8WTJ - chains B and E of the 4 polymer chains in the assembly; structure by electron microscopy, 4.64 A resolution (low resolution: residue-level contacts below are approximate; hydrogen-bond / salt-bridge calls are withheld).

[Chain B]
Molecule: Spike glycoprotein
From: Severe acute respiratory syndrome coronavirus 2
UniProt: P0DTC2 (SPIKE_SARS2); aligned to UniProt positions 1-1204 over residues 1-1204 (the alignment contains insertions or deletions, so no single offset holds)
Sequence (1317 residues; numbered 1 to 1317; the number before each row is that of its first residue):
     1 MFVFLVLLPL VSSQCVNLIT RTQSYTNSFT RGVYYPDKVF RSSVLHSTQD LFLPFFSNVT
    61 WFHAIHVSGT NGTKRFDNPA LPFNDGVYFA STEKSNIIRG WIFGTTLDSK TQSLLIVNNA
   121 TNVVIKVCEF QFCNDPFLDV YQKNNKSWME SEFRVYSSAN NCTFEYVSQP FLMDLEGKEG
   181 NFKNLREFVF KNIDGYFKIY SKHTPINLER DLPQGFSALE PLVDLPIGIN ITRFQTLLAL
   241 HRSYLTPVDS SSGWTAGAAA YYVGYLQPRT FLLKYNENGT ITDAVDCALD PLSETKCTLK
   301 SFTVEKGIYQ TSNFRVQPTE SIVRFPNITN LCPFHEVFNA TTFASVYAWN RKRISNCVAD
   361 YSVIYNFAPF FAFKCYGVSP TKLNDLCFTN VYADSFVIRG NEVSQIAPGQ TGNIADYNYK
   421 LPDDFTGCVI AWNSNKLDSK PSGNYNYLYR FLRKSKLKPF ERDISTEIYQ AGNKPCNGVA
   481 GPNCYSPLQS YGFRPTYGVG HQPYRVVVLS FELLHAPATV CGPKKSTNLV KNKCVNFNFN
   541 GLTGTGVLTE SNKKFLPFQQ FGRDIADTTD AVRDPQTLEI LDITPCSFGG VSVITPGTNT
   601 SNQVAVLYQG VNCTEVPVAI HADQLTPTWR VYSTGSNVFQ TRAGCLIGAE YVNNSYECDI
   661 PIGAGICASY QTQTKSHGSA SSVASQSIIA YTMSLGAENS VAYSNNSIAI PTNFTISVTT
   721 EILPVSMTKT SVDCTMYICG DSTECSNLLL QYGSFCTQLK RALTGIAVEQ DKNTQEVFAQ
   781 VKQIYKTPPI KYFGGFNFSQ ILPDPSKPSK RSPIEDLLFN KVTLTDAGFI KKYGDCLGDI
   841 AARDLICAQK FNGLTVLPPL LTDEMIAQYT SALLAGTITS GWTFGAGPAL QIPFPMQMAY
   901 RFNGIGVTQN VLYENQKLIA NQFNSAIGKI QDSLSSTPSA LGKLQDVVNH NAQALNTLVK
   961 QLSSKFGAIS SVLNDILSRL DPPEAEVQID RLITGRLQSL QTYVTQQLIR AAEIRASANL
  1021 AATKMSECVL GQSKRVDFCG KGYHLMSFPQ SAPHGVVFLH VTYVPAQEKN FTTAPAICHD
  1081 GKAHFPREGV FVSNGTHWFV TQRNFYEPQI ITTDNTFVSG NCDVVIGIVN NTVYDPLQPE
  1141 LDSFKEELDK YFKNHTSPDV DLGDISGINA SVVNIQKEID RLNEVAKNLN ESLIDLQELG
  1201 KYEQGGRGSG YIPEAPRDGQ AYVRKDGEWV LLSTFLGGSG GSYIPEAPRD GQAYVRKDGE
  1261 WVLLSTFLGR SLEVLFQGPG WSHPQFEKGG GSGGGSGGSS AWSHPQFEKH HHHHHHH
Unresolved in the structure: 1-13, 67-73, 615-628, 672-685, 824-845, 1137-1317
Disulfides: Cys15-Cys133, Cys128-Cys162, Cys287-Cys297, Cys332-Cys357, Cys387-Cys521, Cys476-Cys484, Cys534-Cys586, Cys613-Cys645, Cys658-Cys667, Cys734-Cys756, Cys739-Cys745, Cys1028-Cys1039, Cys1078-Cys1122
Sequence notes: variant Ile19 (Thr in P0DTC2), Ser24 (Ala27 in P0DTC2), Ala80 (Val83 in P0DTC2), Asp139 (Gly142 in P0DTC2), Gln142 (His146 in P0DTC2), Glu179 (Gln183 in P0DTC2), Glu209 (Val213 in P0DTC2), Val248 (Gly252 in P0DTC2), His335 (Gly339 in P0DTC2), Thr342 (Arg346 in P0DTC2), Ile364 (Leu368 in P0DTC2), Phe367 (Ser371 in P0DTC2), Pro369 (Ser373 in P0DTC2), Phe371 (Ser375 in P0DTC2), Ala372 (Thr376 in P0DTC2), Asn401 (Asp405 in P0DTC2), Ser404 (Arg408 in P0DTC2), Asn413 (Lys417 in P0DTC2), Lys436 (Asn440 in P0DTC2), Pro441 (Val445 in P0DTC2), Ser442 (Gly446 in P0DTC2), Leu452 (Phe456 in P0DTC2), Lys456 (Asn460 in P0DTC2), Asn473 (Ser477 in P0DTC2), Lys474 (Thr478 in P0DTC2), Ala480 (Glu484 in P0DTC2), Pro482 (Phe486 in P0DTC2), Ser486 (Phe490 in P0DTC2), Arg494 (Gln498 in P0DTC2), Tyr497 (Asn501 in P0DTC2), His501 (Tyr505 in P0DTC2), Gly610 (Asp614 in P0DTC2), Tyr651 (His655 in P0DTC2), Lys675 (Asn679 in P0DTC2), His677 (Pro681 in P0DTC2), Lys760 (Asn764 in P0DTC2), Tyr792 (Asp796 in P0DTC2), His950 (Gln954 in P0DTC2), Lys965 (Asn969 in P0DTC2); conflict Phe451 (Leu455 in P0DTC2), Gly678 (Arg682 in P0DTC2), Ser679 (Arg683 in P0DTC2), Ser681 (Arg685 in P0DTC2), Pro813 (Phe817 in P0DTC2), Thr825 (Ala829 in P0DTC2), Lys832 (Gln836 in P0DTC2), Pro888 (Ala892 in P0DTC2), Pro895 (Ala899 in P0DTC2), Pro938 (Ala942 in P0DTC2); engineered mutation Pro982 (Lys986 in P0DTC2), Pro983 (Val987 in P0DTC2)
Curated features (UniProtKB/Swiss-Prot):
  - glycosylation (N-linked (GlcNAc...) asparagine): Asn17 (complex), Asn122 (hybrid)

[Chain E]
Molecule: Processed angiotensin-converting enzyme 2
From: Homo sapiens
UniProt: Q9BYF1 (ACE2_HUMAN); numbering as in UniProt (aligned over 19-612)
Sequence (594 residues; numbered 19 to 612; the number before each row is that of its first residue):
    19 STIEEQAKTF LDKFNHEAED LFYQSSLASW NYNTNITEEN VQNMNNAGDK WSAFLKEQST
    79 LAQMYPLQEI QNLTVKLQLQ ALQQNGSSVL SEDKSKRLNT ILNTMSTIYS TGKVCNPDNP
   139 QECLLLEPGL NEIMANSLDY NERLWAWESW RSEVGKQLRP LYEEYVVLKN EMARANHYED
   199 YGDYWRGDYE VNGVDGYDYS RGQLIEDVEH TFEEIKPLYE HLHAYVRAKL MNAYPSYISP
   259 IGCLPAHLLG DMWGRFWTNL YSLTVPFGQK PNIDVTDAMV DQAWDAQRIF KEAEKFFVSV
   319 GLPNMTQGFW ENSMLTDPGN VQKAVCHPTA WDLGKGDFRI LMCTKVTMDD FLTAHHEMGH
   379 IQYDMAYAAQ PFLLRNGANE GFHEAVGEIM SLSAATPKHL KSIGLLSPDF QEDNETEINF
   439 LLKQALTIVG TLPFTYMLEK WRWMVFKGEI PKDQWMKKWW EMKREIVGVV EPVPHDETYC
   499 DPASLFHVSN DYSFIRYYTR TLYQFQFQEA LCQAAKHEGP LHKCDISNST EAGQKLFNML
   559 RLGKSEPWTL ALENVVGAKN MNVRPLLNYF EPLFTWLKDQ NKNSFVGWST DWSP
Disulfides: Cys133-Cys141, Cys344-Cys361, Cys530-Cys542
Curated features (UniProtKB/Swiss-Prot):
  - region (Interaction with SARS-CoV spike glycoprotein): Asp30 to Tyr41, Met82 to Pro84, Lys353 to Arg357
  - active site: Glu375 (Proton acceptor), His505 (Proton donor)
  - binding site (chloride): Arg169, Trp477, Lys481
  - binding site (substrate): Arg273, His345, Pro346, Tyr515
  - binding site (Zn(2+)): His374, His378, Glu402
  - glycosylation (N-linked (GlcNAc...) asparagine): Asn53, Asn90, Asn103, Asn322, Asn432, Asn546
  - mutagenesis: Ser19 (S19P: Increases slightly the interaction with RBD domain of SARS-CoV-2 spike protein), Gln24 to Lys26 (Slightly inhibits interaction with SARS-CoV spike glycoprotein), Gln24 (Q24T: Increases slightly the interaction with RBD domain of SARS-CoV-2 spike protein), Ala25 (A25V: Increases slightly the interaction with RBD domain of SARS-CoV-2 spike protein), Thr27 (T27Y: Increases slightly the interaction with RBD domain of SARS-CoV-2 spike protein. In sACE2.v2.2; increases interaction with RBD domain of SARS-CoV-2 spike protein ...), Leu29 (L29F: Increases slightly the interaction with RBD domain of SARS-CoV-2 spike protein), Lys31 (K31D: Abolishes interaction with SARS-CoV spike glycoprotein; K31Y: Increases slightly the interaction with RBD domain of SARS-CoV-2 spike protein), Asn33 (N33D: Increases slightly the interaction with RBD domain of SARS-CoV-2 spike protein), His34 (H34A: Increases slightly the interaction with RBD domain of SARS-CoV-2 spike protein), Glu37 (E37A: No effect on interaction with SARS-CoV spike glycoprotein), Asp38 (D38A: No effect on interaction with SARS-CoV spike glycoprotein), Leu39 (L39R: Increases slightly the interaction with RBD domain of SARS-CoV-2 spike protein), 48 further mutagenesis entries in UniProt

[Interface between chain B and chain E]
Residue-residue contacts (34; chain B residue first):
  Tyr445(B) - Asp38(E)
  Tyr449(B) - His34(E)
  Phe451(B) - Thr27(E)
  Phe451(B) - Asp30(E)
  Ala471(B) - Ser19(E)
  Gly472(B) - Ser19(E)
  Gly472(B) - Gln24(E)
  Asn473(B) - Ser19(E)
  Asn473(B) - Thr20(E)
  Lys474(B) - Met82(E)
  Pro482(B) - Tyr83(E)
  Asn483(B) - Gln24(E)
  Tyr485(B) - Gln24(E)
  Tyr485(B) - Thr27(E)
  Tyr485(B) - Phe28(E)
  Tyr485(B) - Tyr83(E)
  Gln489(B) - Lys31(E)
  Gln489(B) - His34(E)
  Ser490(B) - His34(E)
  Arg494(B) - Tyr41(E)
  Arg494(B) - Gln42(E)
  Thr496(B) - Tyr41(E)
  Thr496(B) - Leu45(E)
  Thr496(B) - Asn330(E)
  Thr496(B) - Leu351(E)
  Thr496(B) - Asp355(E)
  Thr496(B) - Arg357(E)
  Tyr497(B) - Asp38(E)
  Tyr497(B) - Tyr41(E)
  Tyr497(B) - Lys353(E)
  Gly498(B) - Lys353(E)
  Gly498(B) - Gly354(E)
  His501(B) - Lys353(E)
  His501(B) - Gly354(E)
Also at the interface, not in a pair above, chain B (19 interface residues in all): Leu452, Val499
Also at the interface, not in a pair above, chain E (23 interface residues in all): Ile21, Ala25, Glu35

[Summary]
19 residues of chain B face 23 of chain E across their interface. UniProt lists active-site residues Glu375(E)
and His505(E), 3 chloride-binding residues, 4 substrate-binding residues and 3 Zn2+-binding residues on chain
E.
Chain B is Spike glycoprotein (Severe acute respiratory syndrome coronavirus 2) and chain E is Processed
angiotensin-converting enzyme 2 (Homo sapiens); the structure, XBB.1.5.70 spike protein in complex with ACE2,
was determined by electron microscopy together with 8WTD, 8WRM, 8WRO, 8WRH and 8WRL from the same study.
